Entry 6F7W (X-ray diffraction, 1.28 A resolution); this record covers chains B and C of the 3 polymer chains in the assembly.

# Chain B (and C)
Name: Fucose-binding lectin protein
From: Ralstonia solanacearum
Notes: engineered mutation(s): S88A; chain C of this document is another copy of the same molecule, construct and numbering; everything in this record applies to it too
UniProt: A0A0S4TLR1 (A0A0S4TLR1_RALSL); residues 1-90 here correspond to UniProt positions 2-91 (UniProt number = residue number + 1)
Amino-acid sequence (90 residues; row label = number of the first residue in the row):
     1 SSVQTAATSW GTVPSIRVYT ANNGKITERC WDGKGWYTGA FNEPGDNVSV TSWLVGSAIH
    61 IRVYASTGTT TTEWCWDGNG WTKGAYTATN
Not modelled in the structure: 90 (chain C: fully traced)
Modified / non-standard residues: Ser1 (N,N-dimethyl-L-serine; SNM); Lys25, Lys34, Lys83 (N-dimethyl-lysine; MLY)
Residues lining bound ligands: QQ7 (cucurbit[7]uril): Asp32, Lys34, Gly35, Trp36, Tyr37
What the authors report for this chain:
  - binding site for QQ7: Asp32, Lys34, Gly35, Tyr37
  - post-translational modification sites: Lys25, Lys34, Lys83

# Chain B / chain C interface
Residue-residue contacts - 38 pairs, chain B then chain C:
  Ser1(B) - Gly68(C)
  Ser2(B) - Asp46(C)  hydrogen bond
  Ser2(B) - Asn47(C)
  Ser2(B) - Ser66(C)
  Ser2(B) - Thr67(C)
  Ser2(B) - Gly68(C)  hydrogen bond (side chain-backbone)
  Val3(B) - Asn47(C)
  Val3(B) - Ser66(C)
  Val3(B) - Gly68(C)  hydrogen bond (backbone-backbone)
  Val3(B) - Thr69(C)
  Val3(B) - Thr71(C)
  Gln4(B) - Asn47(C)
  Thr5(B) - Asn47(C)  hydrogen bond (backbone-side chain)
  Thr5(B) - Ser49(C)  hydrogen bond
  Thr5(B) - Tyr64(C)
  Thr5(B) - Ser66(C)
  Thr5(B) - Thr71(C)
  Ala6(B) - Ser49(C)
  Ala7(B) - Ser49(C)
  Ala7(B) - Val50(C)
  Ala7(B) - Tyr64(C)  hydrophobic
  Thr8(B) - Thr51(C)
  Ser9(B) - Thr51(C)  hydrogen bond
  Ser9(B) - Ser52(C)
  Ser9(B) - Trp53(C)
  Pro14(B) - Trp53(C)
  Ile16(B) - Tyr64(C)
  Val18(B) - Tyr64(C)
  Val18(B) - Tyr86(C)
  Thr20(B) - Tyr86(C)
  Arg29(B) - Tyr86(C)
  Arg29(B) - Thr87(C)  hydrogen bond (side chain-backbone)
  Arg29(B) - Ala88(C)  hydrogen bond (side chain-backbone)
  Arg29(B) - Thr89(C)  hydrogen bond (side chain-backbone)
  Trp36(B) - Tyr64(C)
  Trp36(B) - Glu73(C)
  Trp36(B) - Ala85(C)
  Trp36(B) - Tyr86(C)
Interface residues without a listed pair, chain B (18 interface residues in all): Gly11, Thr12, Asn22
Interface residues without a listed pair, chain C (22 interface residues in all): Val55, Arg62, Asn90

# In short
18 residues of chain B face 22 of chain C across their interface, with 9 hydrogen bonds. Polar pairs include
Ser2(B)-Asp46(C), Ser2(B)-Gly68(C) and Thr5(B)-Asn47(C). Chain B binds compound QQ7. From the paper: a binding
site for QQ7 at Asp32(B), Lys34(B) and Gly35(B) among others; modification sites Lys25(B), Lys34(B) and
Lys83(B).
Chain B and chain C are both Fucose-binding lectin protein (Ralstonia solanacearum); the structure, Crystal
structure of dimethylated RSL - cucurbit[7]uril complex, C2221 Form, was determined by X-ray diffraction
together with 6F7X and 6F7Y from the same study.
